PDB entry 8SMW | electron microscopy, 3.30 A resolution | chains H and J of the 12 polymer chains in the assembly

== Chain H ==
Protein: Histone H2B type 1-J
Source organism: Homo sapiens
Reference sequence: P06899 (H2B1J_HUMAN); residues 0-123 here correspond to UniProt positions 1-124 (UniProt number = residue number + 1)
Chain sequence (128 residues; numbered -4 to 123; the number before each row is that of its first residue; numbers below 1 keep their minus sign (Gly-4 is residue -4)):
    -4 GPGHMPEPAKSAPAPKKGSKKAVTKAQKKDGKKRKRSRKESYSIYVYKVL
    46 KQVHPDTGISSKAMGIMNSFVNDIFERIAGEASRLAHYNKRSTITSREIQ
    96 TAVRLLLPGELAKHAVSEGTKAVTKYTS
Unresolved in the structure: -4 to 30
Differences from the reference sequence: expression tag (-4 to -1)
Swiss-Prot annotation at these positions:
  - modified residue: Pro1 (N-acetylproline), Glu2 (ADP-ribosyl glutamic acid), Lys5 (N6-(2-hydroxyisobutyryl)lysine), Ser6 (ADP-ribosylserine), Lys11 (N6-(beta-hydroxybutyryl)lysine), Lys12 (N6-(2-hydroxyisobutyryl)lysine), Ser14 (Phosphoserine), Lys15 (N6-acetyllysine), Lys16 (N6-(beta-hydroxybutyryl)lysine), Lys20 (N6-(2-hydroxyisobutyryl)lysine), Lys23 (N6-(2-hydroxyisobutyryl)lysine), Lys24 (N6-(2-hydroxyisobutyryl)lysine), Lys34 (N6-(2-hydroxyisobutyryl)lysine), Glu35 (PolyADP-ribosyl glutamic acid), Ser36 (Phosphoserine), Lys43 (N6-(2-hydroxyisobutyryl)lysine), Lys46 (N6-(2-hydroxyisobutyryl)lysine), Lys57 (N6,N6-dimethyllysine), Arg79 (Dimethylated arginine), Lys85 (N6,N6,N6-trimethyllysine) and 6 more in UniProt
  - glycosylation: Ser112 (O-linked (GlcNAc) serine)
  - cross-link (Glycyl lysine isopeptide (Lys-Gly)): Lys5 (interchain with G-Cter in SUMO2), Lys20 (interchain with G-Cter in SUMO2), Lys34 (interchain with G-Cter in ubiquitin), Lys120 (interchain with G-Cter in ubiquitin)

== Chain J ==
Molecule: 147-nt DNA strand
Source organism: Homo sapiens
Sequence (147 nucleotides; row label = number of the first residue in the row; numbers below 1 keep their minus sign (DA-73 is residue -73)):
   -73 ATCGGATGTATATATCTGACACGTGCCTGGAGACTAGGGAGTAATCCCCT
   -23 TGGCGGTTAAAACGCGGGGGACAGCGCGTACGTGCGTTTAAGCGGTGCTA
    27 GAGCTGTCTACGACCAATTGAGCGGCCTCGGCACCGGGATTCTCGAT

== Interface between chain H and chain J ==
Pairs across the interface (13; chain H residue first):
  Ser32(H) - DC30(J)  phosphate contact
  Arg33(H) - DC-47(J)  base contact
  Tyr42(H) - DA-53(J)  hydrogen bond to the phosphate
  Gly53(H) - DA-53(J)  phosphate contact
  Ile54(H) - DC-54(J)  sugar contact
  Ile54(H) - DA-53(J)  hydrogen bond to the phosphate
  Ser55(H) - DC-54(J)  phosphate contact
  Ser56(H) - DC-54(J)  hydrogen bond to the phosphate
  Arg86(H) - DA-34(J)  phosphate contact
  Arg86(H) - DG-33(J)  salt bridge to the phosphate
  Ser87(H) - DG-35(J)  hydrogen bond to the phosphate
  Ser87(H) - DA-34(J)  hydrogen bond to the phosphate
  Thr88(H) - DA-34(J)  phosphate contact
Other interface residues (no listed pair), chain H (11 interface residues in all): Glu35
Other interface residues (no listed pair), chain J (11 interface residues in all): DC-52, DC-48, DT-46, DG-45

== In short ==
The chain H/chain J interface involves 11 residues from each chain; the contacts include 5 hydrogen bonds and
1 salt bridge. Among the polar pairs are Tyr42(H)-DA-53(J), Ile54(H)-DA-53(J) and Ser56(H)-DC-54(J).
Chain H is Histone H2B type 1-J and chain J is a 147-nt DNA strand, both from Homo sapiens; the structure,
Cryo-EM structure of the human nucleosome core particle in complex with RNF168 and UbcH5c~Ub (UbcH5c
chemically ..., was determined by electron microscopy (same publication as 8SMX, 8SMY, 8SMZ, 8SN0, 8SN1, 8SN2
and 3 further entries).
